8ZLX - chains B and D of the 8 polymer chains in the assembly; structure by X-ray diffraction, 2.50 A resolution.

[Chain B (and D)]
Name: Calmodulin (CaM)
From: Mus musculus
Notes: chain D of this document is another copy of the same molecule, construct and numbering; everything in this record applies to it too
UniProtKB: A0A7N4P457 (A0A7N4P457_SARHA); residues 7-155 here correspond to UniProt positions 30-178 (UniProt number = residue number + 23)
Chain sequence (155 residues; each row starts with the number of its first residue):
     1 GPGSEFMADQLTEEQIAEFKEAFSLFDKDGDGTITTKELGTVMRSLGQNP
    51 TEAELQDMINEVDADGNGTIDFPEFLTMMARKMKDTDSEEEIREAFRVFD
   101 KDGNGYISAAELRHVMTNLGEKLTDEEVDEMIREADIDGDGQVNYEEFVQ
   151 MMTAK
Disordered / not traced: 1-8, 64-66, 86, 137-138, 152-155 (chain D: 1-4)
Differences from the reference sequence: expression tag (1-6)

[Chain B / chain D interface]
Residue-residue contacts (14):
  Gln-10(B) with Arg-44(D)
  Leu-11(B) with Arg-44(D), hydrogen bond (backbone-side chain)
  Glu-13(B) with Arg-44(D); Ser-45(D); Leu-46(D); Gly-47(D)
  Ile-16(B) with Thr-41(D); Ser-45(D)
  Lys-20(B) with Leu-25(D)
  Asp-71(B) with Lys-28(D), salt bridge
  Phe-72(B) with Leu-25(D), hydrophobic
  Pro-73(B) with Phe-26(D), hydrophobic; Lys-28(D)
  Leu-76(B) with Phe-26(D), hydrophobic
Interface residues without a listed pair, chain B (12 interface residues in all): Asp-9, Thr-12, Glu-74

[Summary]
Chain B and chain D form an interface of 12 and 8 residues respectively, with 1 hydrogen bond and 1 salt
bridge. Polar contacts include Asp-71(B)/Lys-28(D) and Leu-11(B)/Arg-44(D).
Both chains are Calmodulin (CaM) (Mus musculus). Entry 8ZLX (Crystal Structure of mPPEF2 IQ motif/apo-CaM
Complex) was determined by X-ray diffraction (same publication as 8ZLW).
